PDB entry 5M2B | X-ray diffraction, 2.70 A resolution | chains O and U of the 28 polymer chains in the assembly

Chain O:
Name: Proteasome subunit alpha type-2
Source organism: Saccharomyces cerevisiae (strain ATCC 204508 / S288c)
Notes: EC 3.4.25.1
Reference sequence: P23639 (PSA2_YEAST); numbering as in UniProt (aligned over 1-250)
Amino-acid sequence (250 residues; row label = number of the first residue in the row):
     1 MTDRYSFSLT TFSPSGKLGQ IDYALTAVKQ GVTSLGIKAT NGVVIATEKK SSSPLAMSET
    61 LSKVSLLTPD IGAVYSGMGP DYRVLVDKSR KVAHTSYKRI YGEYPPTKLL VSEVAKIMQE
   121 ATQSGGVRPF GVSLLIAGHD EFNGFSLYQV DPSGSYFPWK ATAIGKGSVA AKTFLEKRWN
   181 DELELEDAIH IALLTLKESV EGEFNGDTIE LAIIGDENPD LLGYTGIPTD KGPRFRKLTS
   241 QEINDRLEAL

Chain U:
Name: Proteasome subunit alpha type-1
Source organism: Saccharomyces cerevisiae (strain ATCC 204508 / S288c)
Notes: EC 3.4.25.1
Reference sequence: P21243 (PSA1_YEAST); residues -8 to 243 here correspond to UniProt positions 1-252 (UniProt number = residue number + 9)
Amino-acid sequence (252 residues; numbered -8 to 243; the number before each row is that of its first residue; numbers below 1 keep their minus sign (Met-8 is residue -8)):
    -8 MSGAAAASAA GYDRHITIFS PEGRLYQVEY AFKATNQTNI NSLAVRGKDC TVVISQKKVP
    52 DKLLDPTTVS YIFCISRTIG MVVNGPIPDA RNAALRAKAE AAEFRYKYGY DMPCDVLAKR
   112 MANLSQIYTQ RAYMRPLGVI LTFVSVDEEL GPSIYKTDPA GYYVGYKATA TGPKQQEITT
   172 NLENHFKKSK IDHINEESWE KVVEFAITHM IDALGTEFSK NDLEVGVATK DKFFTLSAEN
   232 IEERLVAIAE QD
Disordered / not traced: -8 to 1, 243

Interface between chain O and chain U:
Residue-residue contacts (65; chain O residue first):
  Asp3(O) - Tyr124(U)
  Tyr5(O) - Ile7(U)
  Tyr5(O) - Ala123(U)  hydrophobic
  Tyr5(O) - Tyr124(U)  hydrophobic
  Leu9(O) - Ile9(U)  hydrophobic
  Leu9(O) - Ala123(U)  hydrophobic
  Gln20(O) - Ile9(U)
  Gln20(O) - Phe10(U)  hydrogen bond (side chain-backbone)
  Tyr23(O) - Phe10(U)  hydrophobic
  Tyr23(O) - Ser11(U)
  Tyr23(O) - Pro12(U)  hydrophobic
  Tyr23(O) - Gly14(U)
  Ala24(O) - Phe10(U)  hydrophobic
  Thr26(O) - Glu13(U)
  Ala27(O) - Gly14(U)
  Ser52(O) - Tyr153(U)
  Pro54(O) - Lys158(U)  hydrogen bond (backbone-side chain)
  Pro54(O) - Glu174(U)
  Leu55(O) - Tyr157(U)
  Leu55(O) - Lys158(U)  hydrogen bond (backbone-backbone)
  Leu55(O) - Ala159(U)
  Leu55(O) - Thr170(U)
  Leu55(O) - Leu173(U)  hydrophobic
  Leu55(O) - Glu174(U)
  Leu55(O) - Phe177(U)  hydrophobic
  Ala56(O) - Gly156(U)
  Ala56(O) - Tyr157(U)  hydrophobic
  Met57(O) - Arg37(U)
  Met57(O) - Val155(U)
  Met57(O) - Gly156(U)  hydrogen bond (backbone-backbone)
  Met57(O) - Tyr157(U)
  Met57(O) - Lys158(U)
  Thr60(O) - Tyr146(U)
  Thr60(O) - Val155(U)
  Thr60(O) - Gly156(U)  hydrogen bond (side chain-backbone)
  Leu61(O) - Tyr153(U)
  Leu61(O) - Val155(U)  hydrophobic
  Met78(O) - Phe10(U)  hydrophobic
  Met78(O) - Leu16(U)  hydrophobic
  Pro80(O) - Gln117(U)
  Pro80(O) - Ala151(U)
  Pro80(O) - Gly152(U)
  Pro80(O) - Tyr153(U)
  Asp81(O) - Gln117(U)
  Arg83(O) - Ala113(U)  hydrogen bond (side chain-backbone)
  Arg83(O) - Asn114(U)
  Arg83(O) - Gly152(U)  hydrogen bond (side chain-backbone)
  Arg83(O) - Tyr154(U)
  Val84(O) - Asn114(U)
  Val84(O) - Gln117(U)
  Asp87(O) - Lys110(U)  salt bridge
  Asp87(O) - Asn114(U)
  Gly126(O) - Gln121(U)
  Gly126(O) - Arg122(U)
  Gly126(O) - Ala123(U)  hydrogen bond (backbone-backbone)
  Val127(O) - Gln121(U)
  Val127(O) - Arg122(U)
  Arg128(O) - Thr8(U)
  Arg128(O) - Phe10(U)
  Arg128(O) - Leu16(U)
  Arg128(O) - Thr120(U)  hydrogen bond (side chain-backbone)
  Arg128(O) - Gln121(U)  hydrogen bond (backbone-backbone)
  Pro129(O) - Phe10(U)
  Phe130(O) - Gln121(U)
  Gly131(O) - Phe10(U)
Interface residues without a listed pair, chain O (31 interface residues in all): Met1, Thr2, Ser53, Ala121

Summary:
31 residues of chain O and 33 residues of chain U are in contact, with 10 hydrogen bonds and 1 salt bridge.
Polar pairs include Asp87(O)-Lys110(U), Gln20(O)-Phe10(U) and Pro54(O)-Lys158(U).
Chain O is Proteasome subunit alpha type-2 and chain U is Proteasome subunit alpha type-1, both from
Saccharomyces cerevisiae (strain ATCC 204508 / S288c); the structure, Yeast 20S proteasome with human beta5i
(1-138) and human beta6 (97-111; 118-133) in complex with thiazole ..., was determined by X-ray diffraction.
